PDB entry 2XTC | X-ray diffraction, 2.22 A resolution | chains A and B

# Chain A (and B)
Name: F-box-like/wd repeat-containing protein TBL1X
From: Homo sapiens
Notes: fragment: n-terminal tetramerisation domain, residues 1-90; chain B of this document is another copy of the same molecule, construct and numbering; everything in this record applies to it too
UniProt: O60907 (TBL1X_HUMAN); residue numbers follow UniProt; this construct covers 1-90
Chain sequence (90 residues; numbered 1 to 90; the number before each row is that of its first residue):
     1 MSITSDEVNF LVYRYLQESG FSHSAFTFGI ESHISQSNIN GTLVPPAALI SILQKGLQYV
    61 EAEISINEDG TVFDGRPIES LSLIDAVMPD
Not modelled in the structure: 1, 76-90 (chain B: 1, 37-39, 67-90)
Reported in the primary citation:
  - self-association interface (contacts with another copy of this molecule); pairs are residue here / residue on that copy: Asn-9/Tyr-15 (hydrogen bond), Ser-22/Glu-31 (backbone contact), His-23/Glu-31 (backbone contact), His-23/His-23 (hydrogen bond), His-23/Phe-26 (pi stacking), Ser-24/Glu-31 (backbone contact), Thr-27/Thr-27 (water-mediated contact), Ile-30/Ile-30 (hydrophobic contact), Ile-3, Val-8, Leu-11, Val-12, Tyr-15, Leu-16, Phe-21, Phe-28, Leu-49, Ile-50, Leu-53
  - contacts within the chain: His-23/Phe-26 (pi stacking), Phe-26/Ile-30 (hydrophobic contact), Ala-48
  - mutagenesis - V60N: abolished signaling
  - mutagenesis - V60N: decreased binding to SMRT-GPS2 chimera

# How chain A and chain B interact
Residue-residue contacts (56; chain A residue first):
  Ser-2(A) / Gln-54(B)  hydrogen bond
  Ile-3(A) / Leu-53(B)  hydrophobic
  Ile-3(A) / Gln-54(B)  hydrogen bond (backbone-side chain)
  Ile-3(A) / Leu-57(B)  hydrophobic
  Val-8(A) / Tyr-15(B)
  Val-8(A) / Leu-53(B)  hydrophobic
  Asn-9(A) / Tyr-15(B)  hydrogen bond
  Asn-9(A) / Phe-21(B)
  Val-12(A) / Leu-49(B)  hydrophobic
  Tyr-15(A) / Ser-5(B)
  Tyr-15(A) / Val-8(B)
  Tyr-15(A) / Asn-9(B)  hydrogen bond
  Leu-16(A) / Phe-28(B)  hydrophobic
  Phe-21(A) / Asn-9(B)
  Phe-21(A) / Phe-28(B)  hydrophobic
  Phe-21(A) / Glu-31(B)
  Ser-22(A) / Glu-31(B)  hydrogen bond (backbone-side chain)
  His-23(A) / Thr-27(B)
  His-23(A) / Glu-31(B)  hydrogen bond (backbone-side chain)
  Ser-24(A) / Thr-27(B)
  Ser-24(A) / Phe-28(B)  hydrogen bond (side chain-backbone)
  Ser-24(A) / Glu-31(B)  hydrogen bond
  Thr-27(A) / His-23(B)
  Thr-27(A) / Ser-24(B)
  Phe-28(A) / Leu-16(B)  hydrophobic
  Phe-28(A) / Phe-21(B)  hydrophobic
  Phe-28(A) / Ser-24(B)  hydrogen bond (backbone-side chain)
  Glu-31(A) / Phe-21(B)
  Glu-31(A) / Ser-22(B)  hydrogen bond (side chain-backbone)
  Glu-31(A) / His-23(B)  hydrogen bond (side chain-backbone)
  Glu-31(A) / Ser-24(B)  hydrogen bond
  Ser-32(A) / Phe-21(B)
  Leu-49(A) / Leu-53(B)  hydrophobic
  Ile-52(A) / Leu-53(B)
  Ile-52(A) / Gly-56(B)
  Ile-52(A) / Leu-57(B)  hydrophobic
  Leu-53(A) / Leu-49(B)
  Leu-53(A) / Ile-52(B)
  Leu-53(A) / Leu-53(B)  hydrophobic
  Gln-54(A) / Ser-2(B)
  Gln-54(A) / Ile-3(B)
  Lys-55(A) / Gly-56(B)
  Lys-55(A) / Tyr-59(B)
  Lys-55(A) / Val-60(B)
  Lys-55(A) / Glu-63(B)  salt bridge
  Gly-56(A) / Ile-52(B)
  Gly-56(A) / Lys-55(B)
  Gly-56(A) / Gly-56(B)
  Leu-57(A) / Ile-3(B)  hydrophobic
  Leu-57(A) / Ile-52(B)  hydrophobic
  Gln-58(A) / Tyr-59(B)  hydrogen bond
  Tyr-59(A) / Lys-55(B)
  Tyr-59(A) / Gln-58(B)  hydrogen bond
  Tyr-59(A) / Tyr-59(B)  hydrophobic
  Val-60(A) / Lys-55(B)
  Glu-63(A) / Lys-55(B)  salt bridge
Also at the interface, not in a pair above, chain A (30 interface residues in all): Ser-5, Leu-11, Gly-20, Ile-50
Also at the interface, not in a pair above, chain B (28 interface residues in all): Val-12, Gly-20, Ser-32

# Overview
Chain A and chain B form an interface of 30 and 28 residues respectively, with 14 hydrogen bonds and 2 salt
bridges. Polar contacts include Lys-55(A)/Glu-63(B), Ser-2(A)/Gln-54(B) and Ile-3(A)/Gln-54(B). The paper
reports that V60N of chain A abolishes signaling; a self-association interface involving Ile-3(A), Val-8(A)
and Asn-9(A) among others.
Chain A and chain B are both F-box-like/wd repeat-containing protein TBL1X (Homo sapiens); the structure,
Structure of the TBL1 tetramerisation domain, was determined by X-ray diffraction together with 2XTD and 2XTE
from the same study.
